PDB entry 6TML | electron microscopy, 4.80 A resolution (low resolution: residue-level contacts below are approximate; hydrogen-bond / salt-bridge calls are withheld) | chains C1 and D1 of the 270 polymer chains in the assembly

Chain C1:
Molecule: ATP synthase subunit alpha
From: Toxoplasma gondii (strain ATCC 50853 / GT1)
UniProtKB: S7UU80 (S7UU80_TOXGG); residues 1-538 here = UniProt positions 1-538
Chain sequence (565 residues; numbered 1 to 565; the number before each row is that of its first residue):
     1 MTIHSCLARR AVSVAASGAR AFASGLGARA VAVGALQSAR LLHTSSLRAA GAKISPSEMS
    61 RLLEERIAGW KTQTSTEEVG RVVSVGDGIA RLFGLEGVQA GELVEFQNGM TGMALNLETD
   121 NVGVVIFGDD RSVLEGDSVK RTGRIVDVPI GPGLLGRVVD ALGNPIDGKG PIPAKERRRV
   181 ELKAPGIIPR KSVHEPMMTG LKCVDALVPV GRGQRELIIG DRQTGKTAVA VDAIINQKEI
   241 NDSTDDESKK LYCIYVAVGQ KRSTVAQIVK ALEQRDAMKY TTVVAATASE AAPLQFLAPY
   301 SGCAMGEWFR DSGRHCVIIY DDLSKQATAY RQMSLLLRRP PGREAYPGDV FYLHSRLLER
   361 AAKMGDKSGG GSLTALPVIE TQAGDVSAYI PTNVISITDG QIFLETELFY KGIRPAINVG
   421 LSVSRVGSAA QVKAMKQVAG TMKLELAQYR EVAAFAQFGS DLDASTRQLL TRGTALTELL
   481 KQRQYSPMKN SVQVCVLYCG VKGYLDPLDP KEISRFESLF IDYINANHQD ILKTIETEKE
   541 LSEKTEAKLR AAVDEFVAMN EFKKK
Not modelled in the structure: 1-51, 72-77, 565

Chain D1:
Molecule: ATP synthase subunit beta
From: Toxoplasma gondii (strain ATCC 50853 / GT1)
Notes: EC 7.1.2.2
UniProtKB: A0A125YYY4 (A0A125YYY4_TOXGG); residue numbers follow UniProt; this construct covers 1-560
Chain sequence (560 residues; numbered 1 to 560; the number before each row is that of its first residue):
     1 MASPALQTCW RNLARLSGAQ VRPSHFGAFS LGSRMSPFSS LLGARASPIA TGRAGLRFLS
    61 SAAPNPGKKP ASAAPPAGTN HGRITQVIGA VVDVHFDEQL PPILNSLEVQ GHTNRLVLEV
   121 AQHLGENTVR TIAMDATEGL VRGQKVVDTG APIQVPVGVE TLGRIMNVIG EPVDECGPVP
   181 AKKTYSIHRA APLFADQSTE PGLLQTGIKV VDLLAPYAKG GKIGLFGGAG VGKTVLIMEL
   241 INNVANKHGG FSVFAGVGER TREGNDLYHE MMTTGVIKRK KLEDGKFDFT GSKAALVYGQ
   301 MNEPPGARAR VALTALSVAE YFRDEQGQDV LLFIDNIYRF TQAGSEVSAL LGRIPSAVGY
   361 QPTLATDLGQ LQERITTTKK GSITSVQAVY VPADDLTDPA PATTFAHLDA TTVLSRQIAE
   421 LGIYPAVDPL DSTSRMLAPE IVGQEHYDTA RATQKLLQDY KSLQDIIAIL GMDELSEEDK
   481 LVVSRARKIQ RFLSQPFTVA EVFTGKPGRF VELPETIKSA QTILRGECDD LPEMAFYMCG
   541 GLEEVRSKAV KMAQEAASGK
Not modelled in the structure: 1-79, 555-560

Interface between chain C1 and chain D1:
Pairs across the interface - 69 pairs, chain C1 then chain D1:
  Val83(C1) with Gly125(D1)
  Ser84(C1) with His123(D1); Leu124(D1)
  Val85(C1) with Ile103(D1); Gln122(D1); His123(D1)
  Asp87(C1) with Gln122(D1); Arg353(D1)
  Asp130(C1) with Ile103(D1)
  Arg131(C1) with Pro102(D1); Ile103(D1); Asn105(D1)
  Leu134(C1) with Leu100(D1); His123(D1)
  Glu135(C1) with Leu100(D1); His123(D1); Gly125(D1)
  Ile166(C1) with Phe194(D1)
  Asp167(C1) with Ala195(D1)
  Arg222(C1) with Phe405(D1); Asp431(D1)
  Gln223(C1) with Thr433(D1)
  Lys261(C1) with Glu373(D1); His407(D1); Leu408(D1); Asp409(D1)
  Arg262(C1) with Pro192(D1); Leu193(D1); Gln197(D1); Glu373(D1)
  Ser263(C1) with Gln197(D1); Thr199(D1)
  Thr264(C1) with Arg435(D1)
  Val265(C1) with Phe194(D1)
  Ala266(C1) with Phe194(D1)
  Gln267(C1) with Thr199(D1); Arg435(D1)
  Ala288(C1) with Gly369(D1); His407(D1)
  Ser289(C1) with Glu373(D1)
  Lys325(C1) with Ala406(D1)
  Arg331(C1) with Ser356(D1)
  Gln332(C1) with Pro362(D1); Thr363(D1); Thr366(D1)
  Leu335(C1) with Ile354(D1); Pro362(D1)
  Leu336(C1) with Arg353(D1); Pro362(D1); Thr363(D1)
  Arg338(C1) with Gly352(D1); Ile354(D1)
  Glu344(C1) with Ala357(D1)
  Ala345(C1) with Ser356(D1); Ala357(D1)
  Gln382(C1) with Thr397(D1); Ala402(D1)
  Phe409(C1) with Arg451(D1)
  Tyr410(C1) with Leu430(D1); Ser432(D1); Gln454(D1); Lys455(D1); Gln458(D1)
  Lys411(C1) with Lys455(D1); Gln458(D1); Ser462(D1)
  Arg414(C1) with Tyr447(D1); Arg451(D1)
  Gln457(C1) with Asp479(D1)
Interface residues without a listed pair, chain C1 (49 interface residues in all): Gly86, Val133, Val158, Gly259, Gln260, Val269, Lys270, Gln295, Thr328, Arg339, Ala383, Thr406, Glu407, Phe458
Interface residues without a listed pair, chain D1 (56 interface residues in all): Leu104, Ala121, Glu126, Asn127, Pro152, Ala191, Lys222, Pro355, Ala365, Thr403, Asp459, Ile466, Ser476

In short:
Chain C1 and chain D1 form an interface of 49 and 56 residues respectively.
Here chain C1 is ATP synthase subunit alpha and chain D1 is ATP synthase subunit beta, both from Toxoplasma
gondii (strain ATCC 50853 / GT1). Entry 6TML (Cryo-EM structure of Toxoplasma gondii mitochondrial ATP
synthase hexamer, composite model) was determined by electron microscopy (same publication as 6TMG, 6TMH,
6TMI, 6TMJ and 6TMK).
